PDB entry 7MLY | electron microscopy, 2.70 A resolution | chains M and L of the 13 polymer chains in the assembly

# Chain M
Name: 3D1 Fab Light Chain
Organism: Rattus norvegicus
Notes: antibody fragment or engineered binder
Chain sequence (107 residues; each row starts with the number of its first residue):
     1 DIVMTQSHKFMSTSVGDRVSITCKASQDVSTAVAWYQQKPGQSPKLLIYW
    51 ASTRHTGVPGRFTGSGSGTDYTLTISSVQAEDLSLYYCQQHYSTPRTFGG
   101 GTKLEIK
Disordered / not traced: 1, 105-107
Cystine bridges: Cys-23/Cys-88

# Chain L
Name: 3D1 Fab Heavy Chain
Organism: Rattus norvegicus
Notes: antibody fragment or engineered binder
Chain sequence (118 residues; row label = number of the first residue in the row):
     1 QVQLQQSGAELMKPGAAVKISCKATGHTISRYWIDWLKQRPGHGLEWIGE
    51 ILPGSGSTNYNEKFKGKATFTAEKSSNTAYMQLSSLTSEDSAVYYCAMGV
   101 RGNYFDYWGQGTTLTVSS
Disordered / not traced: 1, 117-118
Cystine bridges: Cys-22/Cys-96

# Chain M / chain L interface
Contacting residue pairs (34; chain M residue first):
  Tyr-36(M) / Tyr-104(L)
  Tyr-36(M) / Phe-105(L)  hydrogen bond (side chain-backbone)
  Tyr-36(M) / Trp-108(L)  hydrophobic
  Gln-38(M) / Gln-39(L)  hydrogen bond
  Gln-38(M) / Leu-45(L)
  Gln-38(M) / Tyr-95(L)  hydrogen bond
  Gln-42(M) / Tyr-95(L)  hydrogen bond (backbone-side chain)
  Ser-43(M) / Tyr-95(L)
  Ser-43(M) / Trp-108(L)
  Ser-43(M) / Gly-109(L)  hydrogen bond (side chain-backbone)
  Ser-43(M) / Gln-110(L)
  Pro-44(M) / Trp-108(L)  hydrogen bond (backbone-side chain)
  Leu-46(M) / Tyr-104(L)  hydrophobic
  Leu-46(M) / Phe-105(L)
  Leu-46(M) / Asp-106(L)
  Tyr-49(M) / Tyr-104(L)  hydrophobic
  His-55(M) / Asp-106(L)
  Tyr-87(M) / Gln-39(L)
  Tyr-87(M) / Leu-45(L)  hydrophobic
  Gln-89(M) / Asn-103(L)  hydrogen bond (side chain-backbone)
  Gln-89(M) / Tyr-104(L)
  Gln-89(M) / Phe-105(L)
  His-91(M) / Asn-103(L)  hydrogen bond (backbone-side chain)
  His-91(M) / Tyr-104(L)
  Thr-94(M) / Trp-47(L)
  Pro-95(M) / Trp-47(L)  hydrophobic
  Arg-96(M) / Asp-35(L)  salt bridge
  Arg-96(M) / Trp-47(L)
  Arg-96(M) / Glu-50(L)  salt bridge
  Arg-96(M) / Asn-103(L)  hydrogen bond
  Arg-96(M) / Phe-105(L)
  Phe-98(M) / Leu-37(L)  hydrophobic
  Phe-98(M) / Leu-45(L)  hydrophobic
  Phe-98(M) / Phe-105(L)  hydrophobic
Interface residues without a listed pair, chain M (17 interface residues in all): Ala-34, Gly-100
Interface residues without a listed pair, chain L (16 interface residues in all): Gly-44, Gly-111

# Summary
Chain M and chain L form an interface of 17 and 16 residues respectively, with 9 hydrogen bonds and 2 salt
bridges. Among the polar pairs are Arg-96(M)/Asp-35(L), Arg-96(M)/Glu-50(L) and Tyr-36(M)/Phe-105(L).
Chain M is 3D1 Fab Light Chain and chain L is 3D1 Fab Heavy Chain, both from Rattus norvegicus; the structure,
Cryo-EM reveals partially and fully assembled native glycine receptors,heteromeric pentamer, was determined by
electron microscopy (same publication as 7MLU and 7MLV).
